PDB entry 1C0W | X-ray diffraction, 3.20 A resolution | chains E and A of the 6 polymer chains in the assembly

== Chain E ==
Molecule: 21-nt DNA strand
Sequence (21 nucleotides; numbered 401 to 421; the number before each row is that of its first residue):
   401 ATTAGGTTAGCCTACCCTAAT

== Chain A ==
Name: Diphtheria toxin repressor
From: Corynebacterium diphtheriae
Reference sequence: P33120 (DTXR_CORDI); residues 2-226 here = UniProt positions 2-226
Amino-acid sequence (225 residues; numbered 2 to 226; the number before each row is that of its first residue):
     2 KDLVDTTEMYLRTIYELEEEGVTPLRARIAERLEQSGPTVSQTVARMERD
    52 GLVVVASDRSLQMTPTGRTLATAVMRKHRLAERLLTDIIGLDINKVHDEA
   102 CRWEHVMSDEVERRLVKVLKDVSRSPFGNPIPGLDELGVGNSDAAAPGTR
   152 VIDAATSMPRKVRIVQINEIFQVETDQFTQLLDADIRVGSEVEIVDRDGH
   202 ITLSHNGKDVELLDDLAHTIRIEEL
Disordered / not traced: 141-164, 186-210, 224-226
Ion coordination: Co2+ site 1: Met10, Cys102, Glu105, His106; Co2+ site 2: His79, Glu83, His98, Glu170, Gln173

== Interface between chain E and chain A ==
Contacting residue pairs (11; chain E residue first):
  DG405(E) with Leu26(A), phosphate contact; Ala28(A), sugar contact; Arg29(A), salt bridge to the phosphate; Arg60(A), sugar contact
  DG406(E) with Arg27(A), salt bridge to the phosphate; Ala28(A), hydrogen bond to the phosphate; Arg60(A), hydrogen bond to the sugar
  DT407(E) with Arg27(A), salt bridge to the phosphate; Pro39(A), base contact; Ser42(A), hydrogen bond to the phosphate
  DT408(E) with Pro39(A), base contact
Other interface residues (no listed pair), chain E (6 interface residues in all): DA404, DA409
Other interface residues (no listed pair), chain A (8 interface residues in all): Gly38

== Overview ==
6 residues of chain E and 8 residues of chain A are in contact; the contacts include 3 hydrogen bonds and 3
salt bridges. Polar contacts include DG406(E)-Arg60(A), DG406(E)-Ala28(A) and DT407(E)-Ser42(A). Met10(A),
Cys102(A), Glu105(A) and His106(A) coordinate Co2+ site 1.
Chain E is a 21-nt DNA strand and chain A is Diphtheria toxin repressor (Corynebacterium diphtheriae); the
structure, Crystal structure of the cobalt-activated diphtheria toxin repressor-DNA complex reveals a metal
binding sh-like domain, was determined by X-ray diffraction.
